9IMM - chains A and C of the 11 polymer chains in the assembly; structure by electron microscopy, 3.22 A resolution.

# Chain A
Name: RNA-directed RNA polymerase nsp12
From: Severe acute respiratory syndrome coronavirus 2
Notes: EC 2.7.7.48, 2.7.7.50
Reference sequence: P0DTD1 (R1AB_SARS2); residues 1-932 here correspond to UniProt positions 4393-5324 (UniProt number = residue number + 4392)
Sequence (932 residues; each row starts with the number of its first residue):
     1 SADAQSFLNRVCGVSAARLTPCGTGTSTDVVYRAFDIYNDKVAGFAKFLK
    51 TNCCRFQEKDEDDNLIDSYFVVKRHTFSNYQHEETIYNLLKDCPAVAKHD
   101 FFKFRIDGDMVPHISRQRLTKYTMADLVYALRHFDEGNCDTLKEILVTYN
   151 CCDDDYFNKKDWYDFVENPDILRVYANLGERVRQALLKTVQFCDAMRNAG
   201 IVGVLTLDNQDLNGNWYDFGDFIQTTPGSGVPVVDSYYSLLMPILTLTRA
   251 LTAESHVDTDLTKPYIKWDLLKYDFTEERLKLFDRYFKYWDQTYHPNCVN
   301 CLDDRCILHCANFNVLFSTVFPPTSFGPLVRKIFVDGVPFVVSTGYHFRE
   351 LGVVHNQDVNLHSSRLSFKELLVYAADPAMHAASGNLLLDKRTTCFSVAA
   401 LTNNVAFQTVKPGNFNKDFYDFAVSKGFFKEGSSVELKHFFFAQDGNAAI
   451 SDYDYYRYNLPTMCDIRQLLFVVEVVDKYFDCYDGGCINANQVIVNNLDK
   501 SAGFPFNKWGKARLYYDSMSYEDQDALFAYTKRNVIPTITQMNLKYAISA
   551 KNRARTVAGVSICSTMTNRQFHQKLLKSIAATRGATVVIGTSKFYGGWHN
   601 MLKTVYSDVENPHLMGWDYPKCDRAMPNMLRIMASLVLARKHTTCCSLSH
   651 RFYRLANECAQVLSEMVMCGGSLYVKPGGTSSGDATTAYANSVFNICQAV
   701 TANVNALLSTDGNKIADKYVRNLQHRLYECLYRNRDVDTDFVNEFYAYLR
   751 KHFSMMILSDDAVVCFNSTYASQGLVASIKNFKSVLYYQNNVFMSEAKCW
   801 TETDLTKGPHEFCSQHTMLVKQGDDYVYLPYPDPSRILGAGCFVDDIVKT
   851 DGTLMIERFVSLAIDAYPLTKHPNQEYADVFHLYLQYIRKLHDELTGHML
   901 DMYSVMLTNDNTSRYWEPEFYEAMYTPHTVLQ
Disordered / not traced: 1-3, 930-932
Bound ions: Zn2+ site 1: His295, Cys301, Cys306, Cys310; Zn2+ site 2: Cys487, His642, Cys645, Cys646

# Chain C
Name: Non-structural protein 7
From: Severe acute respiratory syndrome coronavirus 2
Reference sequence: P0DTC1 (R1A_SARS2); residues 1-83 here correspond to UniProt positions 3860-3942 (UniProt number = residue number + 3859)
Sequence (83 residues; each row starts with the number of its first residue):
     1 SKMSDVKCTSVVLLSVLQQLRVESSSKLWAQCVQLHNDILLAKDTTEAFE
    51 KMVSLLSVLLSMQGAVDINKLCEEMLDNRATLQ
Disordered / not traced: 1, 74-83

# Chain A / chain C interface
Pairs across the interface - 21 pairs, chain A then chain C:
  Thr409(A) with Glu23(C), hydrogen bond
  Lys411(A) with Gln18(C), hydrogen bond
  Pro412(A) with Leu14(C), hydrophobic; Ser15(C); Gln18(C)
  Gly413(A) with Val11(C)
  Phe415(A) with Cys8(C), hydrophobic; Val12(C), hydrophobic
  Tyr420(A) with Ser4(C), hydrogen bond; Asp5(C), hydrogen bond
  Leu437(A) with Ser4(C)
  Phe440(A) with Lys7(C); Leu40(C), hydrophobic
  Phe441(A) with His36(C)
  Phe442(A) with Asn37(C)
  Ala443(A) with Leu14(C), hydrophobic; Val33(C); Asn37(C), hydrogen bond (backbone-side chain)
  Gln444(A) with Trp29(C), hydrogen bond (backbone-side chain); Val33(C)
  Asn552(A) with Leu41(C)
Interface residues without a listed pair, chain A (18 interface residues in all): Val410, Asn414, Phe429, Asp445, Phe843
Interface residues without a listed pair, chain C (17 interface residues in all): Ala30

# In short
18 residues of chain A face 17 of chain C across their interface, with 6 hydrogen bonds. Polar pairs include
Thr409(A)-Glu23(C), Lys411(A)-Gln18(C) and Tyr420(A)-Ser4(C). His295(A), Cys301(A), Cys306(A) and Cys310(A)
coordinate Zn2+ site 1. Cys487(A), His642(A), Cys645(A) and Cys646(A) form the Zn2+ site 2.
Here chain A is RNA-directed RNA polymerase nsp12 and chain C is Non-structural protein 7, both from Severe
acute respiratory syndrome coronavirus 2. Entry 9IMM (SARS-CoV-2 Replication-Transcription Complex has a dimer
architecture (local dRTC) in post-capping state) was determined by electron microscopy (same publication as
9IMK and 8XCH).
